6KXS - chains A and J of the 12 polymer chains in the assembly; structure by electron microscopy, 3.40 A resolution.

# Chain A
Name: Immunoglobulin heavy constant mu
Source organism: Homo sapiens
UniProt: P01871 (IGHM_HUMAN); residues 229-576 here correspond to UniProt positions 106-453 (UniProt number = residue number - 123)
Sequence (383 residues; numbered 194 to 576; the number before each row is that of its first residue):
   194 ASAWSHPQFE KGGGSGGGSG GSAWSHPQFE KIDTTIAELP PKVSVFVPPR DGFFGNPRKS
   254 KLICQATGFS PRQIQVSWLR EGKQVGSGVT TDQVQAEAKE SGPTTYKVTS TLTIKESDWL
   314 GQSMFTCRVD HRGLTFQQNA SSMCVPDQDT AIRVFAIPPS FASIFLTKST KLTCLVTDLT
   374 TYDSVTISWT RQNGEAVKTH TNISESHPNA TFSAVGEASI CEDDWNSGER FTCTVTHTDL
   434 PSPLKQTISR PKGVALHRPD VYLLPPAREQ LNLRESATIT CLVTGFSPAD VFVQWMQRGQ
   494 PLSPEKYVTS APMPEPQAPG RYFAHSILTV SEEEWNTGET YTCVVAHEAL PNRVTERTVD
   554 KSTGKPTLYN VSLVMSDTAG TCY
Disordered / not traced: 194-344
Sequence notes: expression tag (194-228)
Cystine bridges: Cys367-Cys426, Cys474-Cys536
Glycans and other covalent adducts: N-acetylglucosamine (NAG) linked to Asn563
Curated features (UniProtKB/Swiss-Prot):
  - glycosylation (N-linked (GlcNAc...) asparagine): Asn332 (complex), Asn395, Asn402
What the authors report for this chain:
  - self-association interface (contacts with another copy of this molecule); pairs are residue here / residue on that copy: Val567-Val567, Tyr562, Tyr562, Val564, Leu566, Met568
  - post-translational modification sites: Asn563
  - binding site for N-acetylglucosamine: Asn563
  - specificity-determining residues: Arg451, Arg514 (by similarity / conservation)

# Chain J
Name: Immunoglobulin J chain
Source organism: Homo sapiens
UniProt: P01591 (IGJ_HUMAN); residues 1-136 here correspond to UniProt positions 24-159 (UniProt number = residue number + 23)
Sequence (136 residues; each row starts with the number of its first residue):
     1 EDERIVLVDN KCKCARITSR IIRSSEDPNE DIVERNIRII VPLNNRENIS DPTSPLRTRF
    61 VYHLSDLCKK CDPTEVELDN QIVTATQSNI CDEDSATETC YTYDRNKCYT AVVPLVYGGE
   121 TKMVETALTP DACYPD
Disordered / not traced: 1-2, 70-97
Cystine bridges: Cys12-Cys100, Cys108-Cys133
Glycans and other covalent adducts: N-acetylglucosamine (NAG) linked to Asn48
Small-molecule neighbours: N-acetylglucosamine (NAG; 2-acetamido-2-deoxy-beta-D-glucopyranose): Arg4, Arg20, Ile22, Glu34, Asn36
Curated features (UniProtKB/Swiss-Prot):
  - glycosylation: Asn48 (N-linked (GlcNAc...) (complex) asparagine)

# Interface between chain A and chain J
Residue-residue contacts (64):
  Ala355(A) - Tyr117(J)
  Ser356(A) - Tyr117(J)
  Leu359(A) - Leu115(J)  hydrophobic
  Leu359(A) - Tyr117(J)  hydrophobic
  Leu359(A) - Lys122(J)
  Thr360(A) - Tyr117(J)
  Lys361(A) - Lys122(J)
  Arg451(A) - Asp131(J)  salt bridge
  Arg451(A) - Tyr134(J)  hydrogen bond
  Phe485(A) - Leu115(J)  hydrophobic
  Gln487(A) - Leu115(J)
  Gln487(A) - Val116(J)
  Met489(A) - Val113(J)  hydrophobic
  Met489(A) - Pro114(J)
  Gly492(A) - Pro114(J)
  Thr533(A) - Arg46(J)
  Thr533(A) - Pro52(J)
  Thr533(A) - Thr53(J)
  Val537(A) - Leu115(J)  hydrophobic
  Ala542(A) - Tyr134(J)  hydrogen bond (backbone-side chain)
  Pro544(A) - Ala127(J)  hydrophobic
  Pro544(A) - Pro130(J)  hydrophobic
  Pro544(A) - Cys133(J)
  Asn545(A) - Thr110(J)
  Asn545(A) - Glu125(J)
  Asn545(A) - Thr126(J)  hydrogen bond (side chain-backbone)
  Asn545(A) - Cys133(J)
  Val547(A) - Thr126(J)
  Val547(A) - Ala127(J)  hydrogen bond (backbone-backbone)
  Thr548(A) - Ala127(J)  hydrogen bond (side chain-backbone)
  Glu549(A) - Pro52(J)
  Glu549(A) - Val113(J)
  Thr551(A) - Arg46(J)  hydrogen bond
  Thr551(A) - Pro52(J)
  Asp553(A) - Arg46(J)  salt bridge
  Ser555(A) - Leu56(J)
  Thr556(A) - Asn44(J)
  Thr556(A) - Arg46(J)
  Thr556(A) - Leu56(J)
  Tyr562(A) - Asn44(J)
  Asn563(A) - Thr58(J)
  Val564(A) - Leu43(J)  hydrophobic
  Ser565(A) - Thr58(J)  hydrogen bond (backbone-backbone)
  Ser565(A) - Arg59(J)
  Leu566(A) - Phe60(J)
  Val567(A) - Arg59(J)
  Val567(A) - Phe60(J)  hydrogen bond (backbone-backbone)
  Val567(A) - Val61(J)
  Val567(A) - Tyr62(J)  hydrogen bond (backbone-backbone)
  Met568(A) - Tyr62(J)
  Met568(A) - Leu64(J)  hydrophobic
  Ser569(A) - Tyr62(J)  hydrogen bond (backbone-backbone)
  Ser569(A) - His63(J)  hydrogen bond
  Ser569(A) - Leu64(J)  hydrogen bond (backbone-backbone)
  Thr571(A) - Arg35(J)
  Thr571(A) - Ile37(J)
  Thr571(A) - Leu64(J)
  Ala572(A) - Arg35(J)  hydrogen bond (backbone-side chain)
  Cys575(A) - Leu7(J)  hydrophobic
  Cys575(A) - Arg35(J)
  Cys575(A) - Leu64(J)  hydrogen bond (side chain-backbone)
  Cys575(A) - Cys68(J)  disulfide
  Tyr576(A) - Leu7(J)
  Tyr576(A) - Cys68(J)
Also at the interface, not in a pair above, chain A (42 interface residues in all): Ser353, Phe358, Arg491, Pro494, Thr535, Arg550, Val552, Asp570
Also at the interface, not in a pair above, chain J (40 interface residues in all): Ile39, Val41, Ser54, Arg57, Ser65, Ala111, Val124, Leu128, Pro135
Inter-chain disulfides: Cys575(A)-Cys68(J)
Interface features reported in the paper:
  - residue pairs: Met489(A)-Val113(J), Pro494(A)-Pro114(J), Cys575(A)-Cys68(J) (covalent link), Ala127(J)-Pro544(A), Pro130(J)-Pro544(A)
  - interface residues, chain A: Phe358(A), Leu359(A), Phe485(A)

# In short
Chain A and chain J form an interface of 42 and 40 residues respectively, with 1 disulfide bond, 14 hydrogen
bonds and 2 salt bridges. Polar pairs include Arg451(A)-Asp131(J), Asp553(A)-Arg46(J) and Arg451(A)-Tyr134(J).
The authors report contacts between Met489(A) and Val113(J), Pro494(A) and Pro114(J) and Cys575(A) and
Cys68(J) among others. The paper reports a binding site for N-acetylglucosamine at Asn563(A); interface
residues Phe358(A), Leu359(A) and Phe485(A).
Chain A is Immunoglobulin heavy constant mu and chain J is Immunoglobulin J chain, both from Homo sapiens; the
structure, Cryo-EM structure of human IgM-Fc in complex with the J chain and the ectodomain of pIgR, was
determined by electron microscopy.
